PDB entry 7L1V | electron microscopy, 3.00 A resolution | chains B and H of the 6 polymer chains in the assembly

== Chain B ==
Name: Guanine nucleotide-binding protein G(I)/G(S)/G(T) subunit beta-1
From: Homo sapiens
UniProt: P62873 (GBB1_HUMAN); residue numbers follow UniProt; this construct covers 2-340
Chain sequence (349 residues; row label = number of the first residue in the row; numbers below 1 keep their minus sign (Met-8 is residue -8)):
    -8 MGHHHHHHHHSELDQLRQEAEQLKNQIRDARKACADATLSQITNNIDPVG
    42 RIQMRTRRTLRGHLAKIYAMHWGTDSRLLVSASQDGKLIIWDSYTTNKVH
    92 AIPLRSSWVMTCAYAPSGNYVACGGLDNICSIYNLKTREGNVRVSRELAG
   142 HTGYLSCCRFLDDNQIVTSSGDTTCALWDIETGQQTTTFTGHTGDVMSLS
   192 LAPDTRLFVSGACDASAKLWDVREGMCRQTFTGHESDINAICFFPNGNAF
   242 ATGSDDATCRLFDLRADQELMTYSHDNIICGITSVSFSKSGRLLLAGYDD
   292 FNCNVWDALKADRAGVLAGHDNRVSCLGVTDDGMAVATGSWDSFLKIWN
Not modelled in the structure: -8 to 1
Differences from the reference sequence: initiating methionine (-8); expression tag (-7 to 1)
Curated features (UniProtKB/Swiss-Prot):
  - modified residue: Ser2 (N-acetylserine), His266 (Phosphohistidine)

== Chain H ==
Name: single-chain antibody Fv fragment (svFv16)
From: Mus musculus
Notes: antibody fragment or engineered binder
Chain sequence (250 residues; each row starts with the number of its first residue; numbers below 1 keep their minus sign (Gly-1 is residue -1)):
    -1 GSDVQLVESGGGLVQPGGSRKLSCSASGFAFSSFGMHWVRQAPEKGLEWV
    49 AYISSGSGTIYYADTVKGRFTISRDDPKNTLFLQMTSLRSEDTAMYYCVR
    99 SIYYYGSSPFDFWGQGTTLTVSSGGGGSGGGGSGGGGSDIVMTQATSSVP
   149 VTPGESVSISCRSSKSLLHSNGNTYLYWFLQRPGQSPQLLIYRMSNLASG
   199 VPDRFSGSGSGTAFTLTISRLEAEDVGVYYCMQHLEYPLTFGAGTKLELK
Not modelled in the structure: -1 to 0, 121-134, 248
Disulfides: Cys22-Cys96, Cys159-Cys229

== Interface between chain B and chain H ==
Residue-residue contacts (13; chain B residue first):
  Asp66(B) - Tyr103(H)
  Arg68(B) - Tyr103(H)
  Leu69(B) - Tyr103(H)  hydrophobic
  Val90(B) - Tyr102(H)  hydrophobic
  Arg129(B) - Val2(H)
  Arg129(B) - Arg98(H)  hydrogen bond (backbone-side chain)
  Arg129(B) - Phe110(H)
  Glu130(B) - Gly26(H)
  Glu130(B) - Phe27(H)
  Glu130(B) - Ala28(H)  hydrogen bond (backbone-backbone)
  Glu130(B) - Phe32(H)
  Gly131(B) - Phe32(H)
  Asn132(B) - Ala28(H)
Interface residues without a listed pair, chain B (9 interface residues in all): His91
Interface residues without a listed pair, chain H (10 interface residues in all): Ile100

== In short ==
9 residues of chain B and 10 residues of chain H are in contact, with 2 hydrogen bonds. Polar contacts include
Arg129(B)-Arg98(H) and Glu130(B)-Ala28(H).
Here chain B is Guanine nucleotide-binding protein G(I)/G(S)/G(T) subunit beta-1 (Homo sapiens) and chain H is
single-chain antibody Fv fragment (svFv16) (Mus musculus). Entry 7L1V (Orexin Receptor 2 (OX2R) in Complex
with G Protein and Small-Molecule Agonist Compound 1) was determined by electron microscopy (same publication
as 7L1U).
